PDB entry 6J67 | X-ray diffraction, 2.05 A resolution | chains A and C

# Chain A
Name: Telomeric repeat-binding factor 2
Source organism: Homo sapiens
UniProtKB: Q15554 (TERF2_HUMAN); residues 42-245 here correspond to UniProt positions 84-287 (UniProt number = residue number + 42)
Chain sequence (204 residues; row label = number of the first residue in the row):
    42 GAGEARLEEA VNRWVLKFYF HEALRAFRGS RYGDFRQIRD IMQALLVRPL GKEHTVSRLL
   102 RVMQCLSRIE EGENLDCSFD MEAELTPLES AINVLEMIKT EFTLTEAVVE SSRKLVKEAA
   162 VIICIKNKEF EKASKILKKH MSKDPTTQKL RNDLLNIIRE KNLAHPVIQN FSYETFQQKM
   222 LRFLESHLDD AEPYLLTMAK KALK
Unresolved in the structure: 42

# Chain C
Name: 3FB-phe-B8R-leu-5XU-pro
Chain sequence (6 residues; numbered 1 to 6; the number before each row is that of its first residue):
     1 XFXLAP
Modified positions: 3FB ((3S)-3-amino-4-phenylbutanoic acid) at position 1; B8R ((2S,10R)-2,10-diamino-11-(dimethylamino)-11-oxoundecanoic acid) at position 3
Covalent attachments: covalent link B8R_3-Pro6

# How chain A and chain C interact
Pairs across the interface (30):
  Arg80(A) with Ala5(C); Pro6(C)
  Asp81(A) with Ala5(C)
  Met83(A) with Leu4(C), hydrophobic
  Gln84(A) with Phe2(C), hydrogen bond (side chain-backbone); B8R_3(C); Leu4(C), hydrogen bond (side chain-backbone); Ala5(C), hydrogen bond (side chain-backbone)
  Leu87(A) with Phe2(C); Leu4(C), hydrophobic
  Leu91(A) with 3FB_1(C)
  Lys93(A) with 3FB_1(C)
  Leu101(A) with 3FB_1(C); Phe2(C), hydrophobic
  Arg102(A) with Phe2(C)
  Gln105(A) with Phe2(C); B8R_3(C); Leu4(C)
  Ser108(A) with Leu4(C)
  Arg109(A) with B8R_3(C), hydrogen bond (side chain-backbone); Leu4(C)
  Glu112(A) with Pro6(C)
  Cys118(A) with Pro6(C), hydrophobic
  Ser119(A) with B8R_3(C); Pro6(C)
  Phe120(A) with B8R_3(C); Leu4(C); Ala5(C); Pro6(C)
  Met122(A) with B8R_3(C)
Other interface residues (no listed pair), chain A (19 interface residues in all): Val97, Met104

# Summary
19 residues of chain A face 6 of chain C across their interface; the contacts include 4 hydrogen bonds. Polar
pairs include Gln84(A)-Phe2(C), Gln84(A)-Leu4(C) and Gln84(A)-Ala5(C).
Here chain A is Telomeric repeat-binding factor 2 (Homo sapiens) and chain C is 3FB-phe-B8R-leu-5XU-pro. Entry
6J67 (Crystal structure of the compound 34 in a complex with TRF2) was determined by X-ray diffraction.
